1DQL - chains L and H; structure by X-ray diffraction, 2.60 A resolution.

[Chain L]
Protein: Igm mez immunoglobulin
Source organism: Homo sapiens
Notes: fragment: light chain variable domain fragment
Chain sequence (106 residues; each row starts with the number of its first residue):
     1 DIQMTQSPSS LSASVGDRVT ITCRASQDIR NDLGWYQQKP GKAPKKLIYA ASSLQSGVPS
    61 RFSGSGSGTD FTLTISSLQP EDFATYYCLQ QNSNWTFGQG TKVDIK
Disulfides: Cys23-Cys88

[Chain H]
Protein: Igm mez immunoglobulin
Source organism: Homo sapiens
Notes: fragment: heavy chain variable domain fragment
Chain sequence (123 residues; each row starts with the number of its first residue):
     1 EVQLVESGGG LVQPGGSLRL SCAASGFTFS SYAMHWVRQA PGKGLEWVAV ISSDGGNKYY
    61 TDSVKGRFTI SRNDSKNTLY LQMNSLRTED TAVFYCARGN PPYSSGWGGG DYWGQGTMVT
   121 VSS
Disulfides: Cys22-Cys96
Modified positions: Glu1 (pyroglutamic acid; PCA)

[Chain L / chain H interface]
Pairs across the interface (25; chain L residue first):
  Tyr36(L) with Gly110(H), hydrogen bond (side chain-backbone); Trp113(H)
  Gln38(L) with Gln39(H), hydrogen bond; Tyr95(H)
  Lys42(L) with Tyr95(H)
  Ala43(L) with Tyr95(H), hydrophobic; Gly114(H)
  Pro44(L) with Trp113(H), hydrophobic
  Lys46(L) with Gly110(H); Asp111(H)
  Tyr87(L) with Gln39(H), hydrogen bond; Lys43(H); Gly44(H)
  Gln91(L) with Trp107(H), hydrogen bond (side chain-backbone); Gly108(H); Gly109(H), hydrogen bond (side chain-backbone)
  Asn92(L) with Trp107(H)
  Ser93(L) with Trp107(H)
  Asn94(L) with Trp47(H); Trp107(H)
  Trp95(L) with His35(H); Trp47(H); Trp107(H), hydrogen bond (side chain-backbone); Gly110(H)
  Phe97(L) with Leu45(H)
Also at the interface, not in a pair above, chain H (16 interface residues in all): Val37, Glu46

[Summary]
The interface between chain L and chain H involves 13 residues on one side and 16 on the other, with 6
hydrogen bonds. Polar pairs include Tyr36(L)-Gly110(H), Gln38(L)-Gln39(H) and Tyr87(L)-Gln39(H).
Chain L is Igm mez immunoglobulin and chain H is Igm mez immunoglobulin, both from Homo sapiens; the
structure, Crystal structure of an unliganded (native) fv from a human igm anti-peptide antibody, was
determined by X-ray diffraction.
